4F0O - chains B and D of the 4 polymer chains in the assembly; structure by X-ray diffraction, 1.67 A resolution.

# Chain B (and D)
Name: Insulin B chain
Source organism: Homo sapiens
Notes: chain D of this document is another copy of the same molecule, construct and numbering; everything in this record applies to it too
UniProt: P01308 (INS_HUMAN); residues 1-30 here correspond to UniProt positions 25-54 (UniProt number = residue number + 24)
Chain sequence (30 residues; each row starts with the number of its first residue):
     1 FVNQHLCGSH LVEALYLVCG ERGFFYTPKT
Bound ions: Zn2+ near His10 (its only coordinating residue here)

# How chain B and chain D interact
Pairs across the interface - 29 pairs, chain B then chain D:
  Gly8(B) - Tyr16(D)
  Ser9(B) - Glu13(D)
  Ser9(B) - Tyr16(D)
  Val12(B) - Val12(D)  hydrophobic
  Val12(B) - Tyr16(D)  hydrophobic
  Val12(B) - Phe24(D)  hydrophobic
  Glu13(B) - Ser9(D)
  Glu13(B) - Glu13(D)
  Tyr16(B) - Gly8(D)
  Tyr16(B) - Ser9(D)
  Tyr16(B) - Val12(D)  hydrophobic
  Tyr16(B) - Tyr26(D)
  Gly20(B) - Tyr26(D)
  Gly20(B) - Pro28(D)
  Glu21(B) - Pro28(D)
  Gly23(B) - Tyr26(D)
  Gly23(B) - Pro28(D)
  Phe24(B) - Val12(D)  hydrophobic
  Phe24(B) - Phe24(D)  hydrophobic
  Phe24(B) - Phe25(D)
  Phe24(B) - Tyr26(D)  hydrogen bond (backbone-backbone)
  Phe25(B) - Phe24(D)
  Phe25(B) - Phe25(D)  hydrophobic
  Tyr26(B) - Tyr16(D)  hydrophobic
  Tyr26(B) - Gly23(D)
  Tyr26(B) - Phe24(D)  hydrogen bond (backbone-backbone)
  Pro28(B) - Glu21(D)
  Pro28(B) - Gly23(D)
  Lys29(B) - Glu21(D)
Interface residues without a listed pair, chain D (13 interface residues in all): Gly20, Thr30

# In short
Chain B and chain D each contribute 13 residues to their interface; the contacts include 2 hydrogen bonds. Its
one hydrogen bond, Phe24(B)-Tyr26(D), is backbone to backbone.
Both chains are Insulin B chain (Homo sapiens). Entry 4F0O (Human Insulin) was determined by X-ray
diffraction, deposited together with 4EWW, 4EWX, 4EWZ, 4EX0, 4EX1, 4EXX and 17 further entries.
